Entry 4WHY (X-ray diffraction, 2.62 A resolution); this record covers chains I and J of the 3 polymer chains in the assembly.

Chain I:
Protein: Heavy chain of Fab fragment derived from neutralizing antibody 3/11
Organism: Rattus norvegicus
Notes: antibody fragment or engineered binder
Amino-acid sequence (252 residues; numbered 1 to 252; the number before each row is that of its first residue):
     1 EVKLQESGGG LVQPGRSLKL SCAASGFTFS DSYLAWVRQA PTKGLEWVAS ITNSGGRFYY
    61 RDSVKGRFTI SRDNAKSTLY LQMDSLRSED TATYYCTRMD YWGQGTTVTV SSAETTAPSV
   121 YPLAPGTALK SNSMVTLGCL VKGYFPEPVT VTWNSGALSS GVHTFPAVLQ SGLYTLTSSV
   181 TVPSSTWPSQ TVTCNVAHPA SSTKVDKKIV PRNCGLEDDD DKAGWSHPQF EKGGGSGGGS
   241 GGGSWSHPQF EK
Not modelled in the structure: 1, 126-132, 156, 213-252
Cystine bridges: Cys22-Cys96, Cys139-Cys194

Chain J:
Protein: Light chain of Fab fragment derived from neutralizing antibody 3/11
Organism: Rattus norvegicus
Notes: antibody fragment or engineered binder
Amino-acid sequence (220 residues; row label = number of the first residue in the row; note: 5 numbers in that range are skipped by the numbering (no residue carries them; nothing is unmodelled there); a row labelled like 27A-27E holds insertion residues (27A, then the next letters in order); numbers below 1 keep their minus sign (Arg-1 is residue -1)):
    -1 RSDIVLTQTT PTLSATIGQS VSISCRSSQ
27A-27E SLLES
    33 DGNTYLNWLL QRPGQSPQLL IYSVSNLESG VPNRFSGSGS ETDFTLKISG VEAEDLGVYY
    93 CMQTTHAPTF GAGTKLELKR ADAAPTVSIF PPSTEQLATG GASVVCLMNN FYPRDISVKW
   153 KIDGTERRDG VLDSVTDQDS KDSTYSMSST LSLTKADYES HNLYTCEVVH KTSSSPVVKS
   213 FNRNEC
Not modelled in the structure: -1 to 0, 216-218
Cystine bridges: Cys23-Cys93, Cys138-Cys198

How chain I and chain J interact:
Contacting residue pairs (57):
  Val37(I) - Phe102(J)  hydrophobic
  Gln39(I) - Gln43(J)  hydrogen bond
  Gln39(I) - Tyr92(J)  hydrogen bond
  Leu45(I) - Tyr92(J)  hydrophobic
  Leu45(I) - Phe102(J)  hydrophobic
  Glu46(I) - Phe102(J)
  Trp47(I) - Met94(J)  hydrophobic
  Trp47(I) - Pro100(J)  hydrophobic
  Trp47(I) - Phe102(J)
  Tyr59(I) - Ala99(J)
  Tyr59(I) - Pro100(J)
  Tyr95(I) - Gln43(J)
  Tyr95(I) - Ser48(J)
  Met99(I) - Asn39(J)
  Met99(I) - Leu51(J)
  Met99(I) - Met94(J)  hydrophobic
  Asp100(I) - Leu51(J)
  Trp102(I) - Leu41(J)  hydrophobic
  Trp102(I) - Pro49(J)
  Gly103(I) - Ser48(J)  hydrogen bond (backbone-side chain)
  Tyr121(I) - Ser125(J)
  Tyr121(I) - Glu127(J)
  Tyr121(I) - Gln128(J)
  Pro122(I) - Ser125(J)
  Pro122(I) - Glu127(J)
  Leu123(I) - Phe122(J)
  Leu123(I) - Val137(J)  hydrophobic
  Ala124(I) - Phe122(J)
  Ala124(I) - Pro123(J)
  Thr136(I) - Ser120(J)
  Thr136(I) - Phe122(J)
  Thr136(I) - Leu139(J)
  Leu140(I) - Ser135(J)
  Lys142(I) - Gln128(J)
  Lys142(I) - Ser135(J)  hydrogen bond
  Lys142(I) - Ser184(J)
  His163(I) - Asn141(J)
  His163(I) - Asn142(J)  hydrogen bond
  His163(I) - Ser178(J)  hydrogen bond
  Thr164(I) - Thr168(J)
  Phe165(I) - Leu139(J)  hydrophobic
  Phe165(I) - Asn141(J)
  Phe165(I) - Ser166(J)
  Phe165(I) - Thr168(J)
  Phe165(I) - Ser178(J)
  Phe165(I) - Met179(J)
  Phe165(I) - Ser180(J)
  Pro166(I) - Ser166(J)  hydrogen bond (backbone-side chain)
  Pro166(I) - Val167(J)
  Val168(I) - Leu164(J)  hydrophobic
  Val168(I) - Asp165(J)
  Thr177(I) - Ser180(J)  hydrogen bond
  Ser179(I) - Leu139(J)
  Ser179(I) - Asn141(J)
  Lys207(I) - Glu127(J)
  Arg212(I) - Pro123(J)
  Arg212(I) - Pro124(J)  hydrogen bond (side chain-backbone)
Other interface residues (no listed pair), chain I (34 interface residues in all): Gln104, Pro125, Leu137, Gly138, Ala167, Leu169, Gln170
Other interface residues (no listed pair), chain J (38 interface residues in all): Gln47, Glu60, Thr96, Thr131, Asp171, Thr182

In short:
Chain I and chain J form an interface of 34 and 38 residues respectively; the contacts include 9 hydrogen
bonds. Among the polar pairs are Gln39(I)-Gln43(J), Gln39(I)-Tyr92(J) and Gly103(I)-Ser48(J).
Chain I is Heavy chain of Fab fragment derived from neutralizing antibody 3/11 and chain J is Light chain of
Fab fragment derived from neutralizing antibody 3/11, both from Rattus norvegicus; the structure, Structure of
the Hepatitis C virus envelope glycoprotein E2 antigenic region 412-423 bound to the broadly ..., was
determined by X-ray diffraction together with 4WHT from the same study.
